6HLE - chains A and B; structure by X-ray diffraction, 1.99 A resolution.

== Chain A ==
Name: Furin
Organism: Homo sapiens
Notes: EC 3.4.21.75
Reference sequence: P09958 (FURIN_HUMAN); residues 108-574 here = UniProt positions 108-574
Chain sequence (482 residues; each row starts with the number of its first residue):
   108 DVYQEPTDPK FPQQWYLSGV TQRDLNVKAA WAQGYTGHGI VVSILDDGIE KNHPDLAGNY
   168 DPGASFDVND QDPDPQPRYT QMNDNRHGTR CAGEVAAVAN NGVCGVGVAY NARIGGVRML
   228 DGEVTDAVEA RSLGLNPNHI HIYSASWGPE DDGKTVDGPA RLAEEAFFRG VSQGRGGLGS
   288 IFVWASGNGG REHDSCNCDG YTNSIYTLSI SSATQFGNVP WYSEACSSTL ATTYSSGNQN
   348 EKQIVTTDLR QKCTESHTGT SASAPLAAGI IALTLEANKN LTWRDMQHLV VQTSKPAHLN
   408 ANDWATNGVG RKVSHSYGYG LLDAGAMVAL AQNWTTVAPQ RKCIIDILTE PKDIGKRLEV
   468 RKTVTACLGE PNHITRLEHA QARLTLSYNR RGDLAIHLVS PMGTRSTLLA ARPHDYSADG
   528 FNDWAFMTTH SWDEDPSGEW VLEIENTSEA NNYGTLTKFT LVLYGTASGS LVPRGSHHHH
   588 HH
Disordered / not traced: 108, 582-589
Differences from the reference sequence: expression tag (575-589)
Cystine bridges: Cys-211/Cys-360, Cys-303/Cys-333, Cys-450/Cys-474
Ion coordination: Ca2+ site 1: Asp-115, Asp-162, Val-205, Asn-208, Val-210, Gly-212; Ca2+ site 2: Asp-174, Asp-179, Asp-181; Ca2+ site 3: Asp-258, Asp-301, Glu-331; Na+ site 1: Ser-279, Gly-284; Na+ site 2: Thr-309, Ser-311, Thr-314; Na+ site 3 near Ser-544 (its only coordinating residue here)
Ligand contacts: GEB (3-[4-(3-oxidanylidenepropyl)piperazin-1-yl]propanal): Asp-154, Arg-185, Asp-191, Asn-192, Leu-227, Asp-228, Gly-229
Curated features (UniProtKB/Swiss-Prot):
  - motif: Arg-498 to Asp-500 (Cell attachment site)
  - active site (Charge relay system): Asp-153, His-194, Ser-368
  - binding site (Ca(2+)): Asp-115, Asp-162, Asp-174, Asp-179, Asp-181, Val-205, Asn-208, Val-210, Gly-212, Asp-258, Asp-301, Glu-331
  - binding site (substrate): Asp-154, Asp-191, Asn-192, Glu-236, Ser-253 to Asp-258, Asp-264, Ala-292 to Asn-295, Asp-306, Tyr-308, Ser-368
  - glycosylation (N-linked (GlcNAc...) asparagine): Asn-387, Asn-440, Asn-553
  - natural variant: Trp-547 (W547R: In cell line LoVo)
  - mutagenesis: Asp-153 (D153N: Loss of catalytic activity and propeptide first cleavage. Abnormal accumulation in the early secretory pathway)

== Chain B ==
Name: Lys-arg-arg-tbg-lys-00S
Chain sequence (6 residues; each row starts with the number of its first residue):
     1 KRRXKX
Modified residues: TBG (3-methyl-L-valine) at position 4; 00S (4-(aminomethyl)benzenecarboximidamide) at position 6
Covalently attached groups: compound GEB linked to Lys-1, Lys-5

== Interface between chain A and chain B ==
Pairs across the interface (36; chain A residue first):
  Asp-154(A) / Lys-5(B)  salt bridge
  Asp-191(A) / Lys-5(B)  hydrogen bond (backbone-side chain)
  Asn-192(A) / Lys-5(B)
  His-194(A) / Lys-5(B)
  Leu-227(A) / Lys-5(B)
  Val-231(A) / Arg-2(B)  hydrogen bond (backbone-side chain)
  Val-231(A) / Arg-3(B)
  Thr-232(A) / Arg-2(B)
  Asp-233(A) / Arg-2(B)
  Glu-236(A) / Arg-2(B)  salt bridge
  Glu-236(A) / Arg-3(B)  salt bridge
  Ser-253(A) / Lys-5(B)
  Ser-253(A) / 00S_6(B)
  Trp-254(A) / TBG_4(B)
  Trp-254(A) / 00S_6(B)
  Gly-255(A) / Arg-3(B)
  Gly-255(A) / TBG_4(B)  hydrogen bond (backbone-backbone)
  Gly-255(A) / 00S_6(B)
  Pro-256(A) / Arg-2(B)
  Pro-256(A) / Arg-3(B)
  Pro-256(A) / TBG_4(B)
  Pro-256(A) / 00S_6(B)
  Glu-257(A) / Lys-1(B)  hydrogen bond (side chain-backbone)
  Glu-257(A) / TBG_4(B)
  Asp-258(A) / 00S_6(B)
  Asp-264(A) / Arg-3(B)  salt bridge
  Gly-265(A) / Arg-3(B)  hydrogen bond (backbone-side chain)
  Ala-292(A) / 00S_6(B)
  Ser-293(A) / 00S_6(B)
  Gly-294(A) / 00S_6(B)
  Asn-295(A) / 00S_6(B)
  Asp-306(A) / 00S_6(B)
  Tyr-308(A) / Arg-3(B)  hydrogen bond
  Thr-309(A) / 00S_6(B)
  Thr-367(A) / 00S_6(B)
  Ser-368(A) / 00S_6(B)
Other interface residues (no listed pair), chain A (29 interface residues in all): Asp-153, Ala-267, Trp-291

== In short ==
Chain A and chain B form an interface of 29 and 6 residues respectively; the contacts include 6 hydrogen bonds
and 4 salt bridges. Among the polar pairs are Asp-154(A)/Lys-5(B), Glu-236(A)/Arg-2(B) and
Glu-236(A)/Arg-3(B). Bound to chain A: compound GEB. Covalently linked compound GEB: at Lys-1(B).
Chain A is Furin (Homo sapiens) and chain B is Lys-arg-arg-tbg-lys-00S; the structure, X-ray structure of
furin in complex with the P6-P2-cyclized peptide H-Lys-Arg-Arg-Tle-Lys-4-Amba, was determined by X-ray
diffraction, deposited together with 6HLB, 6HLD, 6HZA, 6HZB, 6HZC and 6HZD.
